6YMY - chains b and i of the 12 polymer chains in the assembly; structure by electron microscopy, 3.41 A resolution.

Chain b:
Name: Cytochrome c oxidase subunit 2
Source organism: Saccharomyces cerevisiae (strain ATCC 204508 / S288c)
Notes: EC 1.9.3.1
UniProt: P00410 (COX2_YEAST); numbering as in UniProt (aligned over 16-251)
Sequence (236 residues; row label = number of the first residue in the row):
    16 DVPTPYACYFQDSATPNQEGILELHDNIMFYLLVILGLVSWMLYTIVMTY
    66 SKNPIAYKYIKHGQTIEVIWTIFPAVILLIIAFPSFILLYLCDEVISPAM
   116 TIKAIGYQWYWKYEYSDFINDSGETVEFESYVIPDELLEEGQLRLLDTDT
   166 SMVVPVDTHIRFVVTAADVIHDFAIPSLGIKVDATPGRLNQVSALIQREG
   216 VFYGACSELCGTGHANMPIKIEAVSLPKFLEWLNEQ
Residues lining bound ligands:
  - dinuclear copper ion (CUA): Q123, H186, C221, E223, L224, C225, H229, M232
  - heme a (HEA): L47, I50, V54, P89, I92, L93
  - phosphatidylethanolamine (PTY), molecule 1: T19, P20, Y21, A22, C23, Y24, M44, L48, L51
  - phosphatidylethanolamine (PTY), molecule 2: L53, G78, T80, I81, W85
  - phosphatidylethanolamine (PTY), molecule 3: M57, I61, V62, M63

Chain i:
Name: Cytochrome c oxidase subunit 9, mitochondrial
Source organism: Saccharomyces cerevisiae (strain ATCC 204508 / S288c)
UniProt: P07255 (COX9_YEAST); residue numbers follow UniProt; this construct covers 2-53
Sequence (52 residues; numbered 2 to 53; the number before each row is that of its first residue):
     2 TIAPITGTIKRRVIMDIVLGFSLGGVMASYWWWGFHMDKINKREKFYAEL
    52 AE
Residues lining bound ligands:
  - phosphatidylethanolamine (PTY), molecule 1: K11, V14, I15, I18
  - phosphatidylethanolamine (PTY), molecule 2: M28, Y31, W32, F36
  - phosphatidylethanolamine (PTY), molecule 3: W32, F36, K40

Chain b / chain i interface:
Residue-residue contacts (36; chain b residue first):
  Y24(b) - F36(i)  hydrophobic
  Y24(b) - K40(i)
  S28(b) - R44(i)  hydrogen bond
  S28(b) - Y48(i)
  E34(b) - R44(i)  salt bridge
  L37(b) - R44(i)
  E38(b) - W33(i)
  E38(b) - H37(i)  salt bridge
  E38(b) - I41(i)
  D41(b) - W32(i)  hydrogen bond (backbone-side chain)
  D41(b) - W33(i)
  D41(b) - H37(i)  salt bridge
  N42(b) - W33(i)
  M44(b) - W32(i)  hydrophobic
  F45(b) - A29(i)
  F45(b) - W33(i)  hydrophobic
  L48(b) - A29(i)  hydrophobic
  L48(b) - W32(i)  hydrophobic
  V49(b) - G25(i)
  V49(b) - A29(i)  hydrophobic
  G52(b) - M28(i)
  L53(b) - G21(i)
  L53(b) - F22(i)  hydrophobic
  W56(b) - D17(i)  hydrogen bond
  W56(b) - L20(i)  hydrogen bond (side chain-backbone)
  W56(b) - G21(i)
  W56(b) - L24(i)  hydrophobic
  M57(b) - D17(i)
  M57(b) - I18(i)
  T60(b) - D17(i)
  Y65(b) - I10(i)
  Y65(b) - R13(i)
  Y72(b) - T9(i)
  F88(b) - F22(i)  hydrophobic
  Q212(b) - Y48(i)
  R213(b) - Y48(i)
Also at the interface, not in a pair above, chain b (23 interface residues in all): H40, I81
Also at the interface, not in a pair above, chain i (23 interface residues in all): G26, S30, F47

Summary:
Chain b and chain i each contribute 23 residues to their interface; the contacts include 4 hydrogen bonds and
3 salt bridges. Polar pairs include E34(b)-R44(i), E38(b)-H37(i) and D41(b)-H37(i). 2 phosphatidylethanolamine
molecules are bound between chain b and chain i.
Here chain b is Cytochrome c oxidase subunit 2 and chain i is Cytochrome c oxidase subunit 9, mitochondrial,
both from Saccharomyces cerevisiae (strain ATCC 204508 / S288c). Entry 6YMY (Cytochrome c oxidase from
Saccharomyces cerevisiae) was determined by electron microscopy, deposited together with 6YMX.
